PDB entry 1M0P | X-ray diffraction, 2.60 A resolution | chain A

Chain A:
Molecule: 2,2-Dialkylglycine Decarboxylase
Organism: Burkholderia cepacia
Notes: EC 4.1.1.64
Reference sequence: P16932 (DGDA_BURCE); residue numbers follow UniProt; this construct covers 1-433
Chain sequence (433 residues; each row starts with the number of its first residue):
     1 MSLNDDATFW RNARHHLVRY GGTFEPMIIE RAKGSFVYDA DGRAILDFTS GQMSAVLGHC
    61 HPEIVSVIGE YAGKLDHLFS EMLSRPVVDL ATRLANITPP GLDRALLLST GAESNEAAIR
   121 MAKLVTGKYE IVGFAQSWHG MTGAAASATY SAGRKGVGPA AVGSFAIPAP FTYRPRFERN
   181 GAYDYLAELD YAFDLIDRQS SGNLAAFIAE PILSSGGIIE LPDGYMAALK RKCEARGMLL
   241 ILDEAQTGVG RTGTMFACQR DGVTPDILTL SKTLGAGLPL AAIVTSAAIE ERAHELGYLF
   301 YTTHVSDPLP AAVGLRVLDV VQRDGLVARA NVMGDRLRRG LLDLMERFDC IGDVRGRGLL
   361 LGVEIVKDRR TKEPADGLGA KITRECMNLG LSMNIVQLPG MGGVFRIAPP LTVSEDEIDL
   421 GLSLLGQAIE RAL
Unresolved in the structure: 1-2
Swiss-Prot annotation at these positions:
  - modified residue: K272 (N6-(pyridoxal phosphate)lysine)
Ion coordination: K+: L78, S80, T303, V305, D307; Na+: A95, T98, P99, L102
Ligand contacts: ELP ((1R)-1-[((1E)-{3-hydroxy-2-methyl-5-[(phosphonooxy)methyl]pyridin-4-yl}methylene)amino]-1-phenylethylphosphonic acid): Q52, M53, T110, G111, A112, N115, W138, H139, G140, E210, S214, S215, D243, A245, Q246, K272, Y301, T302, T303, R406
Reported in the primary citation:
  - binding site for ELP: Q52, W138, D243, Q246, K272, R406
  - conformationally variable residues (side-chain flip): W138, M141, S215
  - self-association interface (contacts with another copy of this molecule); pairs are residue here / residue on that copy: Q52-Y301 (hydrogen bond)
  - contacts within the chain: N115-D243, H139-D243

Summary:
Chain A binds compound ELP. The K+ site is built by L78, S80, T303, V305 and D307. A95, T98, P99 and L102
coordinate Na+. The paper reports a binding site for ELP at Q52, W138 and D243 among others; conformational
variability at W138, M141 and S215.
Chain A is 2,2-Dialkylglycine Decarboxylase (Burkholderia cepacia); the structure, Structure of Dialkylglycine
Decarboxylase Complexed with 1-Amino-1-phenylethanephosphonate, was determined by X-ray diffraction, deposited
together with 1M0N, 1M0O and 1M0Q.
